Entry 6N7J (X-ray diffraction, 3.68 A resolution); this record covers chains B and D of the 3 polymer chains in the assembly.

# Chain B
Molecule: BDBV223 antibody light chain
Organism: Homo sapiens
Notes: fragment: Fab; antibody fragment or engineered binder
Sequence (215 residues; numbered 1 to 215; the number before each row is that of its first residue):
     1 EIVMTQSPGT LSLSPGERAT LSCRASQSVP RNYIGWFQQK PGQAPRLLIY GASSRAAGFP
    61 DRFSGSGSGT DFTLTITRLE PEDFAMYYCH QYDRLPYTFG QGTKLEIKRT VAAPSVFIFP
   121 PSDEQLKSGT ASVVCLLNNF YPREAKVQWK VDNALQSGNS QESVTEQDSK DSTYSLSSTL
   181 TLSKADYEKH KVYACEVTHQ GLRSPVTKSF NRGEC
Unresolved in the structure: 215
Disulfide bonds: C23-C89, C135-C195

# Chain D
Molecule: Envelope glycoprotein
UniProt: B8XCN0 (B8XCN0_9MONO); residue numbers follow UniProt; this construct covers 620-635
Sequence (16 residues; numbered 620 to 635; the number before each row is that of its first residue):
   620 TDKIDQIIHD FIDKPL
Unresolved in the structure: 635

# How chain B and chain D interact
Contacting residue pairs - 8 pairs, chain B then chain D:
  R31(B) with F630(D); I631(D); P634(D)
  Y33(B) with I631(D)
  D93(B) with P634(D)
  R94(B) with P634(D)
  L95(B) with K633(D)
  Y97(B) with K633(D)
The authors on this interface:
  - pairs named by the authors: R94(B)-P634(D)
  - epitope / paratope residues, chain B: R31(B), R94(B)
  - epitope / paratope residues, chain D: K633(D), P634(D)

# Overview
6 residues of chain B face 4 of chain D across their interface. The paper describes a contact between R94(B)
and P634(D). The paper reports epitope/paratope residues R31(B), R94(B) and K633(D) among others.
Here chain B is BDBV223 antibody light chain (Homo sapiens) and chain D is Envelope glycoprotein. Entry 6N7J
(BDBV223 Fab bound to synthetic peptide of Bundibugyo virus Glycoprotein Stalk) was determined by X-ray
diffraction together with 6N7U from the same study.
